7ZMJ - chains B and E of the 6 polymer chains in the assembly; structure by X-ray diffraction, 2.00 A resolution.

Chain B (and E):
Name: Putative dye-decolorizing peroxidase (DyP), encapsulated subgroup
Organism: Streptomyces lividans
Notes: chain E of this document is another copy of the same molecule, construct and numbering; everything in this record applies to it too
UniProtKB: A0A7U9HFU5 (A0A7U9HFU5_STRLI); numbering as in UniProt (aligned over 7-313)
Amino-acid sequence (307 residues; each row starts with the number of its first residue):
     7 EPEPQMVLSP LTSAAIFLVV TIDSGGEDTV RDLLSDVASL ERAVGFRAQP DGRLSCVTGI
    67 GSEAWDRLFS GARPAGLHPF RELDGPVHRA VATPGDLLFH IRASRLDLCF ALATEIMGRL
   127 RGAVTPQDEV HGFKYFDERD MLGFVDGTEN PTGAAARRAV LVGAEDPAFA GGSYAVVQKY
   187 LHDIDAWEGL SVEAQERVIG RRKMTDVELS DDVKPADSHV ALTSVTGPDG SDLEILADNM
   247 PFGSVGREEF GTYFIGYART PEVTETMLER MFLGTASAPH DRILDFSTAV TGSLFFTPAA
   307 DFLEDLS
Not modelled in the structure: 313 (chain E: 7, 313)
Sequence notes: engineered mutation Ala243 (Arg in A0A7U9HFU5)
Bound ions: heme Fe near His225 (its only coordinating residue here)
Residues lining bound ligands: heme (HEM): Asp146, Leu148, Phe150, Val151, Asp152, Gly153, Thr154, Glu155, Gln184, Tyr186, His188, Ile205, Arg207, His225, Val226, Thr229, Ser230, Ile241, Asn245, Thr258, Phe260, Thr270, Met273, Leu274, Met277, Ile289, Ser293

How chain B and chain E interact:
Pairs across the interface (59; chain B residue first):
  Ser19(B) - Arg111(E)
  Leu24(B) - Val251(E)  hydrophobic
  Arg53(B) - Phe142(E)
  Arg53(B) - Asp143(E)  salt bridge
  Ala54(B) - Phe142(E)  hydrophobic
  Arg111(B) - Ser19(E)
  Arg111(B) - Lys140(E)  hydrogen bond (side chain-backbone)
  Arg111(B) - Tyr141(E)
  Arg111(B) - Phe142(E)
  Leu112(B) - Leu112(E)  hydrophobic
  Asp113(B) - Phe139(E)
  Asp113(B) - Lys140(E)
  Asp113(B) - Tyr141(E)
  Asp113(B) - Phe142(E)  hydrogen bond (side chain-backbone)
  Phe116(B) - Phe139(E)  hydrophobic
  Phe116(B) - Tyr141(E)
  Phe116(B) - Met147(E)  hydrophobic
  Phe116(B) - Gly249(E)
  Phe116(B) - Ser250(E)
  Phe116(B) - Val251(E)  hydrophobic
  Phe116(B) - Phe256(E)  hydrophobic
  Ala119(B) - Val251(E)  hydrophobic
  Thr120(B) - Val251(E)
  Thr120(B) - Phe256(E)
  Met123(B) - Val251(E)  hydrophobic
  Pro132(B) - Gly252(E)
  Glu135(B) - Ser250(E)  hydrogen bond
  Glu135(B) - Val251(E)  hydrogen bond (side chain-backbone)
  Glu135(B) - Gly252(E)  hydrogen bond (side chain-backbone)
  His137(B) - Gly249(E)
  Phe139(B) - Leu112(E)  hydrophobic
  Phe139(B) - Asp113(E)
  Phe139(B) - Phe116(E)  hydrophobic
  Lys140(B) - Arg111(E)  hydrogen bond (backbone-side chain)
  Lys140(B) - Asp113(E)
  Tyr141(B) - Arg111(E)
  Tyr141(B) - Asp113(E)
  Tyr141(B) - Phe116(E)
  Phe142(B) - Arg53(E)
  Phe142(B) - Arg111(E)
  Phe142(B) - Asp113(E)  hydrogen bond (backbone-side chain)
  Asp143(B) - Arg53(E)  salt bridge
  Met147(B) - Phe116(E)  hydrophobic
  Gly249(B) - Phe116(E)
  Gly249(B) - His137(E)
  Ser250(B) - Phe116(E)
  Ser250(B) - Glu135(E)  hydrogen bond
  Val251(B) - Leu24(E)  hydrophobic
  Val251(B) - Phe116(E)  hydrophobic
  Val251(B) - Ala119(E)  hydrophobic
  Val251(B) - Thr120(E)
  Val251(B) - Met123(E)  hydrophobic
  Val251(B) - Arg127(E)  hydrogen bond (backbone-side chain)
  Val251(B) - Glu135(E)  hydrogen bond (backbone-side chain)
  Gly252(B) - Pro132(E)
  Gly252(B) - Glu135(E)  hydrogen bond (backbone-side chain)
  Glu254(B) - Arg127(E)
  Phe256(B) - Phe116(E)  hydrophobic
  Phe256(B) - Thr120(E)
Interface residues without a listed pair, chain B (30 interface residues in all): Leu114, Ala117, Arg253, Glu255
Interface residues without a listed pair, chain E (30 interface residues in all): Ala54, Leu114, Ala117, Arg253, Glu255

In short:
Chain B and chain E each contribute 30 residues to their interface, with 11 hydrogen bonds and 2 salt bridges.
Polar contacts include Arg53(B)-Asp143(E), Arg111(B)-Lys140(E) and Asp113(B)-Phe142(E). Chain B binds heme.
Chain B and chain E are both Putative dye-decolorizing peroxidase (DyP), encapsulated subgroup (Streptomyces
lividans); the structure, SFX structure of dye-type peroxidase DtpB R243A variant in the ferric state, was
determined by X-ray diffraction, deposited together with 7QZE, 7QZF, 7QZG and 7QZH.
